Entry 5L5T (X-ray diffraction, 2.90 A resolution); this record covers chains L and V of the 28 polymer chains in the assembly.

[Chain L]
Protein: Proteasome subunit beta type-6, Proteasome subunit beta type-1
Organism: Saccharomyces cerevisiae (strain ATCC 204508 / S288c)
Notes: EC 3.4.25.1
Reference sequence: chimeric construct of P23724, P20618: residues 1-96 from P23724 (PSB6_YEAST) positions 20-115 (UniProt number = residue number + 19); residues 97-111 from P20618 positions 124-138 (UniProt number = residue number + 27); residues 112-117 from P23724 (PSB6_YEAST) positions 131-136 (UniProt number = residue number + 19); residues 118-133 from P20618 positions 145-160 (UniProt number = residue number + 27); residues 134-222 from P23724 (PSB6_YEAST) positions 153-241 (UniProt number = residue number + 19)
Amino-acid sequence (222 residues; numbered 1 to 222; the number before each row is that of its first residue):
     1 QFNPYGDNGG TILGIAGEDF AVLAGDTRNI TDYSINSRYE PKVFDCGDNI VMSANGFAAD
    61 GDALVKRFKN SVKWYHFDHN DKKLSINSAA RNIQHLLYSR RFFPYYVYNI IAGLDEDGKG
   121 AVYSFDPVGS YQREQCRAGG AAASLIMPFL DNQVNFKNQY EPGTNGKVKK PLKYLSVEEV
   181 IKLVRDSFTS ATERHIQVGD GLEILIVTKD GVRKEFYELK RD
Bound ions: Mg2+: Asp222 (shared with Ile163(V), Asp166(V) of chain V)
Ligand contacts: 79P ((2S)-3-(1H-indol-3-yl)-N-[(2S,3S,4R)-4-methyl-3,5-bis(oxidanyl)-1-phenyl-pentan-2-yl]-2-[[(2R)-2-(2-morpholin-4-ylethanoylamino)propanoyl]amino]propanamide): Ser124, Asp126, Ser130, Gln132, Glu134, Arg137
Swiss-Prot annotation at these positions:
  - modified residue: Tyr123 (Phosphotyrosine)

[Chain V]
Protein: Proteasome subunit beta type-2
Organism: Saccharomyces cerevisiae (strain ATCC 204508 / S288c)
Notes: EC 3.4.25.1
Reference sequence: P25043 (PSB2_YEAST); residues 1-232 here correspond to UniProt positions 30-261 (UniProt number = residue number + 29)
Amino-acid sequence (232 residues; each row starts with the number of its first residue):
     1 TTIVGVKFNN GVVIAADTRS TQGPIVADKN CAKLHRISPK IWCAGAGTAA DTEAVTQLIG
    61 SNIELHSLYT SREPRVVSAL QMLKQHLFKY QGHIGAYLIV AGVDPTGSHL FSIHAHGSTD
   121 VGYYLSLGSG SLAAMAVLES HWKQDLTKEE AIKLASDAIQ AGIWNDLGSG SNVDVCVMEI
   181 GKDAEYLRNY LTPNVREEKQ KSYKFPRGTT AVLKESIVNI CDIQEEQVDI TA
Not modelled in the structure: 227-232
Bound ions: Mg2+: Ile163, Asp166 (shared with Asp222(L) of chain L)
Swiss-Prot annotation at these positions:
  - active site: Thr1 (Nucleophile)

[Chain L / chain V interface]
Contacting residue pairs - 60 pairs, chain L then chain V:
  Arg28(L) - Leu167(V)
  Ile30(L) - Leu167(V)  hydrophobic
  Asp32(L) - Leu167(V)
  Tyr33(L) - Asn165(V)
  Tyr33(L) - Asp166(V)
  Tyr33(L) - Leu167(V)  hydrogen bond (backbone-backbone)
  Tyr33(L) - Gly168(V)
  Ile35(L) - Trp164(V)
  Ile35(L) - Leu167(V)  hydrophobic
  Arg38(L) - Trp164(V)  hydrogen bond (side chain-backbone)
  Arg38(L) - Asn165(V)
  Phe149(L) - Tyr203(V)
  Asn152(L) - Phe205(V)
  Gln153(L) - Tyr203(V)
  Gln153(L) - Phe205(V)
  Asn158(L) - Thr209(V)
  Gln159(L) - Phe205(V)
  Gln159(L) - Thr209(V)
  Tyr160(L) - Thr209(V)  hydrogen bond (backbone-backbone)
  Tyr160(L) - Ala211(V)  hydrophobic
  Pro162(L) - Pro206(V)  hydrophobic
  Pro162(L) - Arg207(V)
  Pro162(L) - Gly208(V)
  Asn165(L) - Val212(V)
  Gly166(L) - Ala211(V)
  Glu179(L) - Lys201(V)
  Lys182(L) - Gln200(V)
  Leu183(L) - Tyr203(V)
  Arg185(L) - Glu197(V)  salt bridge
  Arg185(L) - Gln200(V)  hydrogen bond
  Asp186(L) - Lys199(V)
  Asp186(L) - Gln200(V)  hydrogen bond (side chain-backbone)
  Asp186(L) - Lys201(V)
  Asp186(L) - Tyr203(V)  hydrogen bond
  Thr189(L) - Arg196(V)
  Ser190(L) - Arg196(V)  hydrogen bond
  Glu193(L) - Val26(V)
  Glu193(L) - Lys29(V)  salt bridge
  Glu193(L) - Arg196(V)
  Arg194(L) - Pro24(V)
  Arg194(L) - Ile25(V)
  Arg194(L) - Val26(V)  hydrogen bond (backbone-backbone)
  Arg194(L) - Ala27(V)  hydrogen bond (side chain-backbone)
  Arg194(L) - Lys29(V)
  His195(L) - Pro24(V)
  His195(L) - Ile25(V)
  Ile196(L) - Arg19(V)
  Ile196(L) - Pro24(V)  hydrogen bond (backbone-backbone)
  Ile196(L) - Val26(V)  hydrophobic
  Ile196(L) - Leu167(V)
  Lys220(L) - Asn194(V)  hydrogen bond (side chain-backbone)
  Arg221(L) - Trp164(V)
  Asp222(L) - Arg19(V)  salt bridge
  Asp222(L) - Ile163(V)
  Asp222(L) - Trp164(V)
  Asp222(L) - Asp166(V)
  Asp222(L) - Ser169(V)
  Asp222(L) - Gly170(V)
  Asp222(L) - Ser171(V)  hydrogen bond (side chain-backbone)
  Asp222(L) - Asn194(V)
Also at the interface, not in a pair above, chain L (33 interface residues in all): Ser34, Leu145, Glu161, Glu218
Also at the interface, not in a pair above, chain V (34 interface residues in all): Thr21, Gly23, Asp28, Val195, Thr210

[Summary]
Chain L and chain V form an interface of 33 and 34 residues respectively, with 12 hydrogen bonds and 3 salt
bridges. Polar contacts include Arg185(L)-Glu197(V), Glu193(L)-Lys29(V) and Asp222(L)-Arg19(V). Chain L binds
compound 79P. From UniProt: active-site residue Thr1(V) on chain V.
Chain L is Proteasome subunit beta type-6, Proteasome subunit beta type-1 and chain V is Proteasome subunit
beta type-2, both from Saccharomyces cerevisiae (strain ATCC 204508 / S288c); the structure, Yeast 20S
proteasome with human beta5i (1-138; V31M) and human beta6 (97-111; 118-133) in complex with ..., was
determined by X-ray diffraction, deposited together with 5L52, 5L54, 5L55, 5L5A, 5L5B, 5L5D and 30 further
entries.
